PDB entry 8COH | X-ray diffraction, 1.30 A resolution | chain A

Chain A:
Molecule: Nanobody TPP-3444
Source organism: Lama glama
Notes: antibody fragment or engineered binder
Chain sequence (132 residues; numbered 1 to 132; the number before each row is that of its first residue):
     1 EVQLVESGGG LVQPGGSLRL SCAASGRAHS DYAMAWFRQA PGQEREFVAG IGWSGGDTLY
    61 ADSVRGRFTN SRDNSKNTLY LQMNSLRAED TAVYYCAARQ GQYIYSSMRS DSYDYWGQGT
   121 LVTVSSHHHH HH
Disulfides: C22-C96
Bound ions: Mn2+: H127, H129 (together with citric acid)

Overview:
H127 and H129 form the Mn2+ site.
Chain A is Nanobody TPP-3444 (Lama glama); the structure, Structure of the complement C5 specific nanobody
TPP-3444, was determined by X-ray diffraction (same publication as 8COE).
